PDB entry 7WTN | electron microscopy, 3.40 A resolution | chains C2 and SI of the 18 polymer chains in the assembly

[Chain C2]
Molecule: 18S rRNA
Source organism: Saccharomyces cerevisiae
Sequence (1800 nucleotides; numbered 1 to 1800; the number before each row is that of its first residue):
     1 UAUCUGGUUGAUCCUGCCAGUAGUCAUAUGCUUGUCUCAAAGAUUAAGCC
    51 AUGCAUGUCUAAGUAUAAGCAAUUUAUACAGUGAAACUGCGAAUGGCUCA
   101 UUAAAUCAGUUAUCGUUUAUUUGAUAGUUCCUUUACUACAUGGUAUAACU
   151 GUGGUAAUUCUAGAGCUAAUACAUGCUUAAAAUCUCGACCCUUUGGAAGA
   201 GAUGUAUUUAUUAGAUAAAAAAUCAAUGUCUUCGGACUCUUUGAUGAUUC
   251 AUAAUAACUUUUCGAAUCGCAUGGCCUUGUGCUGGCGAUGGUUCAUUCAA
   301 AUUUCUGCCCUAUCAACUUUCGAUGGUAGGAUAGUGGCCUACCAUGGUUU
   351 CAACGGGUAACGGGGAAUAAGGGUUCGAUUCCGGAGAGGGAGCCUGAGAA
   401 ACGGCUACCACAUCCAAGGAAGGCAGCAGGCGCGCAAAUUACCCAAUCCU
   451 AAUUCAGGGAGGUAGUGACAAUAAAUAACGAUACAGGGCCCAUUCGGGUC
   501 UUGUAAUUGGAAUGAGUACAAUGUAAAUACCUUAACGAGGAACAAUUGGA
   551 GGGCAAGUCUGGUGCCAGCAGCCGCGGUAAUUCCAGCUCCAAUAGCGUAU
   601 AUUAAAGUUGUUGCAGUUAAAAAGCUCGUAGUUGAACUUUGGGCCCGGUU
   651 GGCCGGUCCGAUUUUUUCGUGUACUGGAUUUCCAACGGGGCCUUUCCUUC
   701 UGGCUAACCUUGAGUCCUUGUGGCUCUUGGCGAACCAGGACUUUUACUUU
   751 GAAAAAAUUAGAGUGUUCAAAGCAGGCGUAUUGCUCGAAUAUAUUAGCAU
   801 GGAAUAAUAGAAUAGGACGUUUGGUUCUAUUUUGUUGGUUUCUAGGACCA
   851 UCGUAAUGAUUAAUAGGGACGGUCGGGGGCAUCAGUAUUCAAUUGUCAGA
   901 GGUGAAAUUCUUGGAUUUAUUGAAGACUAACUACUGCGAAAGCAUUUGCC
   951 AAGGACGUUUUCAUUAAUCAAGAACGAAAGUUAGGGGAUCGAAGAUGAUC
  1001 AGAUACCGUCGUAGUCUUAACCAUAAACUAUGCCGACUAGGGAUCGGGUG
  1051 GUGUUUUUUUAAUGACCCACUCGGCACCUUACGAGAAAUCAAAGUCUUUG
  1101 GGUUCUGGGGGGAGUAUGGUCGCAAGGCUGAAACUUAAAGGAAUUGACGG
  1151 AAGGGCACCACCAGGAGUGGAGCCUGCGGCUUAAUUUGACUCAACACGGG
  1201 GAAACUCACCAGGUCCAGACACAAUAAGGAUUGACAGAUUGAGAGCUCUU
  1251 UCUUGAUUUUGUGGGUGGUGGUGCAUGGCCGUUCUUAGUUGGUGGAGUGA
  1301 UUUGUCUGCUUAAUUGCGAUAACGAACGAGACCUUAACCUACUAAAUAGU
  1351 GGUGCUAGCAUUUGCUGGUUAUCCACUUCUUAGAGGGACUAUCGGUUUCA
  1401 AGCCGAUGGAAGUUUGAGGCAAUAACAGGUCUGUGAUGCCCUUAGACGUU
  1451 CUGGGCCGCACGCGCGCUACACUGACGGAGCCAGCGAGUCUAACCUUGGC
  1501 CGAGAGGUCUUGGUAAUCUUGUGAAACUCCGUCGUGCUGGGGAUAGAGCA
  1551 UUGUAAUUAUUGCUCUUCAACGAGGAAUUCCUAGUAAGCGCAAGUCAUCA
  1601 GCUUGCGUUGAUUACGUCCCUGCCCUUUGUACACACCGCCCGUCGCUAGU
  1651 ACCGAUUGAAUGGCUUAGUGAGGCCUCAGGAUCUGCUUAGAGAAGGGGGC
  1701 AACUCCAUCUCAGAGCGGAGAAUUUGGACAAACUUGGUCAUUUAGAGGAA
  1751 CUAAAAGUCGUAACAAGGUUUCCGUAGGUGAACCUGCGGAAGGAUCAUUA
Unresolved in the structure: 73-75, 133-135, 489-498, 651-683, 707-732, 1147-1634, 1639-1643, 1687-1711, 1759-1765

[Chain SI]
Protein: 40S ribosomal protein S8-A
Source organism: Saccharomyces cerevisiae
UniProt: P0CX39 (RS8A_YEAST); residue numbers follow UniProt; this construct covers 1-200
Amino-acid sequence (200 residues; numbered 1 to 200; the number before each row is that of its first residue):
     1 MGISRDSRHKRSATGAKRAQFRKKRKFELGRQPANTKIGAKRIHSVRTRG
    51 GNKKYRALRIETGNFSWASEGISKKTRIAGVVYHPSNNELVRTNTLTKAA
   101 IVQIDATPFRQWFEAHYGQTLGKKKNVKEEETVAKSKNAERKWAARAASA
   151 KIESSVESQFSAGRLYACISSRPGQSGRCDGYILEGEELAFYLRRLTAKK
Unresolved in the structure: 1, 124-134
Swiss-Prot annotation at these positions:
  - modified residue: Thr62 (Phosphothreonine), Ser66 (Phosphoserine), Ser69 (Phosphoserine), Ser73 (Phosphoserine), Ser86 (Phosphoserine), Thr107 (Phosphothreonine), Ser154 (Phosphoserine), Ser155 (Phosphoserine), Ser158 (Phosphoserine), Ser161 (Phosphoserine)

[How chain C2 and chain SI interact]
Residue-residue contacts - 146 pairs, chain C2 then chain SI:
  A105(C2) - Arg8(SI)  hydrogen bond to the phosphate
  A105(C2) - Ser12(SI)  phosphate contact
  A105(C2) - Arg18(SI)  salt bridge to the phosphate
  A105(C2) - Phe21(SI)  sugar contact
  U106(C2) - Arg8(SI)  salt bridge to the phosphate
  U106(C2) - Phe21(SI)  sugar contact
  U117(C2) - Arg49(SI)  sugar contact
  U117(C2) - Asn52(SI)  phosphate contact
  U118(C2) - Asn52(SI)  phosphate contact
  C186(C2) - Lys142(SI)  salt bridge to the phosphate
  C186(C2) - Arg146(SI)  salt bridge to the phosphate
  G187(C2) - Asn138(SI)  hydrogen bond to the phosphate
  G187(C2) - Lys142(SI)  salt bridge to the phosphate
  C189(C2) - Arg141(SI)  base contact
  C190(C2) - Lys137(SI)  base contact
  C191(C2) - Lys137(SI)  base contact
  U193(C2) - Lys137(SI)  base contact
  G195(C2) - Lys137(SI)  hydrogen bond to the base
  G196(C2) - Arg141(SI)  base contact
  A197(C2) - Arg141(SI)  base contact
  U207(C2) - Arg178(SI)  hydrogen bond to the base
  U208(C2) - Ser171(SI)  sugar contact
  U208(C2) - Ser176(SI)  sugar contact
  U208(C2) - Arg178(SI)  sugar contact
  U208(C2) - Asp180(SI)  hydrogen bond to the sugar
  U209(C2) - Ser170(SI)  hydrogen bond to the phosphate
  U209(C2) - Ser171(SI)  sugar contact
  U209(C2) - Asp180(SI)  sugar contact
  U209(C2) - Gly181(SI)  sugar contact
  A210(C2) - Ser66(SI)  sugar contact
  A210(C2) - Ala68(SI)  sugar contact
  A210(C2) - Ser170(SI)  phosphate contact
  A210(C2) - Tyr182(SI)  sugar contact
  A256(C2) - Gly71(SI)  sugar contact
  A256(C2) - Ile72(SI)  sugar contact
  A256(C2) - Ser73(SI)  hydrogen bond to the base
  A257(C2) - Asn64(SI)  hydrogen bond to the base
  A257(C2) - Ser73(SI)  hydrogen bond to the sugar
  C258(C2) - Asn64(SI)  hydrogen bond to the sugar
  C258(C2) - Arg178(SI)  hydrogen bond to the base
  U259(C2) - Lys75(SI)  salt bridge to the phosphate
  U259(C2) - Arg178(SI)  hydrogen bond to the base
  U260(C2) - Lys41(SI)  salt bridge to the phosphate
  U260(C2) - Ile43(SI)  base contact
  A301(C2) - Phe27(SI)  phosphate contact
  U302(C2) - Arg22(SI)  salt bridge to the phosphate
  U302(C2) - Phe27(SI)  phosphate contact
  U318(C2) - Arg11(SI)  phosphate contact
  U318(C2) - Gly15(SI)  sugar contact
  G322(C2) - Lys10(SI)  hydrogen bond to the sugar
  A323(C2) - Lys10(SI)  salt bridge to the phosphate
  A323(C2) - Arg11(SI)  hydrogen bond to the phosphate
  U324(C2) - Arg11(SI)  phosphate contact
  U324(C2) - Ser12(SI)  phosphate contact
  A328(C2) - Pro85(SI)  sugar contact
  A328(C2) - Ser86(SI)  base contact
  G329(C2) - Thr97(SI)  phosphate contact
  G329(C2) - Lys98(SI)  salt bridge to the phosphate
  G329(C2) - Ala99(SI)  phosphate contact
  G330(C2) - Pro33(SI)  sugar contact
  G330(C2) - Thr97(SI)  phosphate contact
  G330(C2) - Lys98(SI)  hydrogen bond to the phosphate
  G330(C2) - Arg172(SI)  salt bridge to the phosphate
  G330(C2) - Pro173(SI)  phosphate contact
  A331(C2) - Gly30(SI)  sugar contact
  A331(C2) - Arg31(SI)  hydrogen bond to the sugar
  A331(C2) - Gln32(SI)  sugar contact
  A331(C2) - Ala34(SI)  phosphate contact
  A331(C2) - Arg56(SI)  salt bridge to the phosphate
  A331(C2) - Arg172(SI)  salt bridge to the phosphate
  A331(C2) - Gly174(SI)  phosphate contact
  A331(C2) - Gln175(SI)  hydrogen bond to the phosphate
  U332(C2) - Arg5(SI)  hydrogen bond to the sugar
  U332(C2) - Leu29(SI)  sugar contact
  U332(C2) - Arg31(SI)  salt bridge to the phosphate
  U332(C2) - Lys54(SI)  salt bridge to the phosphate
  U332(C2) - Arg56(SI)  salt bridge to the phosphate
  U332(C2) - Arg172(SI)  base contact
  U332(C2) - Gln175(SI)  hydrogen bond to the phosphate
  A333(C2) - Phe27(SI)  hydrogen bond to the base
  A333(C2) - Arg31(SI)  salt bridge to the phosphate
  A333(C2) - Thr48(SI)  phosphate contact
  A333(C2) - Arg49(SI)  hydrogen bond to the phosphate
  A333(C2) - Lys54(SI)  salt bridge to the phosphate
  G334(C2) - Arg5(SI)  hydrogen bond to the base
  G334(C2) - Phe27(SI)  base contact
  G334(C2) - Lys54(SI)  salt bridge to the phosphate
  U335(C2) - Arg5(SI)  base contact
  G336(C2) - Arg5(SI)  hydrogen bond to the base
  G337(C2) - Lys10(SI)  hydrogen bond to the sugar
  C338(C2) - Ser4(SI)  hydrogen bond to the sugar
  C338(C2) - Arg5(SI)  sugar contact
  C338(C2) - His9(SI)  hydrogen bond to the phosphate
  C338(C2) - Lys10(SI)  phosphate contact
  C339(C2) - His9(SI)  salt bridge to the phosphate
  C339(C2) - Lys10(SI)  salt bridge to the phosphate
  A341(C2) - Ser86(SI)  base contact
  A341(C2) - Asn87(SI)  hydrogen bond to the sugar
  G347(C2) - Ala13(SI)  hydrogen bond to the sugar
  G347(C2) - Thr14(SI)  base contact
  U348(C2) - Ala13(SI)  sugar contact
  U348(C2) - Thr14(SI)  sugar contact
  A353(C2) - Thr14(SI)  phosphate contact
  C354(C2) - Thr14(SI)  hydrogen bond to the phosphate
  C354(C2) - Ala16(SI)  phosphate contact
  G355(C2) - Lys17(SI)  phosphate contact
  G384(C2) - Phe21(SI)  sugar contact
  A385(C2) - Arg22(SI)  salt bridge to the phosphate
  A385(C2) - Arg25(SI)  salt bridge to the phosphate
  G386(C2) - Arg22(SI)  phosphate contact
  G386(C2) - Lys23(SI)  hydrogen bond to the phosphate
  G386(C2) - Arg25(SI)  salt bridge to the phosphate
  A387(C2) - Lys23(SI)  phosphate contact
  G390(C2) - Lys23(SI)  salt bridge to the phosphate
  A391(C2) - Gln20(SI)  phosphate contact
  A391(C2) - Lys23(SI)  salt bridge to the phosphate
  G392(C2) - Lys24(SI)  salt bridge to the phosphate
  C393(C2) - Gly2(SI)  hydrogen bond to the phosphate
  G396(C2) - Lys26(SI)  base contact
  A397(C2) - Arg47(SI)  salt bridge to the phosphate
  A397(C2) - Gly50(SI)  hydrogen bond to the phosphate
  A397(C2) - Gly51(SI)  sugar contact
  G398(C2) - Arg47(SI)  salt bridge to the phosphate
  G398(C2) - Arg49(SI)  phosphate contact
  G398(C2) - Gly50(SI)  hydrogen bond to the phosphate
  A399(C2) - Lys26(SI)  phosphate contact
  A399(C2) - Phe27(SI)  phosphate contact
  A399(C2) - Arg49(SI)  salt bridge to the phosphate
  A400(C2) - Gly2(SI)  base contact
  A400(C2) - Lys24(SI)  base contact
  A400(C2) - Arg25(SI)  salt bridge to the phosphate
  A400(C2) - Lys26(SI)  phosphate contact
  A400(C2) - Leu29(SI)  base contact
  C1675(C2) - Gln32(SI)  sugar contact
  U1676(C2) - His44(SI)  salt bridge to the phosphate
  U1676(C2) - Leu58(SI)  phosphate contact
  C1677(C2) - Arg42(SI)  salt bridge to the phosphate
  C1677(C2) - Leu58(SI)  phosphate contact
  A1678(C2) - Arg42(SI)  salt bridge to the phosphate
  A1678(C2) - Arg59(SI)  salt bridge to the phosphate
  G1727(C2) - Gln32(SI)  base contact
  A1728(C2) - Ile3(SI)  sugar contact
  A1728(C2) - Gln32(SI)  sugar contact
  C1729(C2) - Gly2(SI)  sugar contact
  C1729(C2) - Lys24(SI)  hydrogen bond to the phosphate
  A1730(C2) - Lys24(SI)  salt bridge to the phosphate
Other interface residues (no listed pair), chain C2 (77 interface residues in all): U101, U102, A103, U185, A188, A300, C317, U319, U340, A401
Other interface residues (no listed pair), chain SI (78 interface residues in all): Asp6, Ser7, Ala19, Lys74, His84, Ser136

[Summary]
77 residues of chain C2 and 78 residues of chain SI are in contact, with 34 hydrogen bonds and 36 salt
bridges. Polar contacts include G195(C2)-Lys137(SI), U207(C2)-Arg178(SI) and A256(C2)-Ser73(SI).
Here chain C2 is 18S rRNA and chain SI is 40S ribosomal protein S8-A, both from Saccharomyces cerevisiae.
Entry 7WTN (Cryo-EM structure of a yeast pre-40S ribosomal subunit - State Tsr1-1 (with Rps2)) was determined
by electron microscopy (same publication as 7WTO, 7WTP, 7WTQ and 7WTR).
